8DVD - chains E and H of the 8 polymer chains in the assembly; structure by electron microscopy, 4.12 A resolution (low resolution: residue-level contacts below are approximate; hydrogen-bond / salt-bridge calls are withheld).

Chain E:
Protein: Envelope glycoprotein gp160
From: Simian immunodeficiency virus
UniProtKB: A0A4Y5TGK0 (A0A4Y5TGK0_SIV); the construct lacks a stretch of the UniProt sequence and is renumbered around it, so the offset changes along the chain: 33-59 = UniProt 23-49; 67-86 = UniProt 50-69; 88-144 = UniProt 70-126; 145-149 = UniProt 142-146; 11 more segments
Sequence (500 residues; each row starts with the number of its first residue; note: 19 numbers in that range are skipped by the numbering (no residue carries them; nothing is unmodelled there); a row labelled like 144A-144O holds insertion residues (144A, then the next letters in order)):
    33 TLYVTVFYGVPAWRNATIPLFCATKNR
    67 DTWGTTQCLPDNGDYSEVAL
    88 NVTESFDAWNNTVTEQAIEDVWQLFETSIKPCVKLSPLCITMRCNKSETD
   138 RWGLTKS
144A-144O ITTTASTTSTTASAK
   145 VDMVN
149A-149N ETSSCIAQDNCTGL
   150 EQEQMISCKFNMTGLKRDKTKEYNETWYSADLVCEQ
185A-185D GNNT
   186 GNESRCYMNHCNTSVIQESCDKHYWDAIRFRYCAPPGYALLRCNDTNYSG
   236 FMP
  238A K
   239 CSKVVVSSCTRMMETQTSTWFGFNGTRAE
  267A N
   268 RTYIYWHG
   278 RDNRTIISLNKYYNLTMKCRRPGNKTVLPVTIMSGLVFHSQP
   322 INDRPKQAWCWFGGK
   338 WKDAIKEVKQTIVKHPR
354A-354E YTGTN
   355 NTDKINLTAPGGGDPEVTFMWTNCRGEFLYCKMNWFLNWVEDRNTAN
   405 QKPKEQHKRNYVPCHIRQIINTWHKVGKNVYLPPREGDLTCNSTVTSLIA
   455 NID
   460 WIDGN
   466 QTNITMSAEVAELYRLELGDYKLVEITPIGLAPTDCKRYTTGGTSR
Unresolved in the structure: 506-511
Construct notes: conflict Thr169 (Lys180 in A0A4Y5TGK0), Cys501 (Val512 in A0A4Y5TGK0)
Cystine bridges: Cys54-Cys74, Cys119-Cys205, Cys126-Cys196, Cys131-Cys157, Cys149E-Cys149K, Cys183-Cys191, Cys218-Cys247, Cys228-Cys239, Cys296-Cys331, Cys378-Cys445, Cys385-Cys418
Glycans and other covalent adducts: N-acetylglucosamine (NAG) linked to Asn47, Asn88, Asn97, Asn132, Asn149, Asn149J, Asn173, Asn185B, Asn187, Asn197, Asn229, Asn267A, Asn280, Asn291, Asn301, Asn354E, Asn360, Asn446, Asn464, Asn468; glycan linked to Asn160, Asn262
Reported in the primary citation:
  - conformationally variable residues (side-chain flip): Cys54 to Cys74, Trp427
  - post-translational modification sites: Asn47, Asn160, Asn197, Asn229

Chain H:
Protein: PGT145 Heavy
From: Homo sapiens
Sequence (244 residues; each row starts with the number of its first residue; note: 2 numbers in that range are skipped by the numbering (no residue carries them; nothing is unmodelled there); a row labelled like 52A-52C holds insertion residues (52A, then the next letters in order)):
     1 QVQLVQSGAEVKKPGSSVKVSCKASGNSFSNHDVHWVRQATGQGLEWMGW
    51 MS
52A-52C HEG
    53 DKTGLAQKFQGRV
    68 TITRDSGASTVYMEL
82A-82C RGL
    83 TADDTAIYYCLTGSKHRL
100A-100R RDYFLYNEYGPNYEEWGD
   101 YLATLDVWGHGTAVTVSSASTKGPSVFPLAPSSKSTSGGTAALGCLVKDY
   151 FPEPVTVSWNSGALTSGVHTFPAVLQSSGLYSLSSVVTVPSSSLGTQTYI
   201 CNVNHKPSNTKVDKKVEPKSCD
Unresolved in the structure: 119-222
Modified / non-standard residues: Tyr100F (O-sulfo-L-tyrosine; TYS); Tyr100I (O-sulfo-L-tyrosine; TYS)
Cystine bridges: Cys22-Cys92

Interface between chain E and chain H:
Contacting residue pairs - 10 pairs, chain E then chain H:
  Pro124(E) - Tyr100F(H)
  Thr162(E) - Phe100D(H)
  Thr162(E) - Tyr100F(H)
  Arg166(E) - Phe100D(H)
  Arg166(E) - Tyr100F(H)
  Asp167(E) - Phe100D(H)
  Thr169(E) - Arg100A(H)
  Thr169(E) - Phe100D(H)
  Met310(E) - Tyr100F(H)
  Met310(E) - Glu100H(H)
Interface residues without a listed pair, chain E (7 interface residues in all): Ser123
Interface residues without a listed pair, chain H (6 interface residues in all): Tyr100C, Leu100E
Interface features reported in the paper:
  - interface residues, chain H: Arg100A(H), Phe100D(H)

Overview:
7 residues of chain E face 6 of chain H across their interface. N-acetylglucosamine is covalently linked to
Asn47(E), Asn88(E), Asn97(E), Asn132(E), Asn149(E) and Asn149J(E) and 14 more. From the paper: interface
residues Arg100A(H) and Phe100D(H); modification sites Asn47(E), Asn160(E) and Asn197(E) among others.
Here chain E is Envelope glycoprotein gp160 (Simian immunodeficiency virus) and chain H is PGT145 Heavy (Homo
sapiens). Entry 8DVD (Cryo-EM structure of SIVmac239 SOS-2P Env trimer in complex with human bNAb PGT145) was
determined by electron microscopy.
